PDB entry 8A49 | X-ray diffraction, 3.45 A resolution | chains D and B of the 4 polymer chains in the assembly

# Chain D
Molecule: Secreted endoglycosidase EndoS
From: Streptococcus pyogenes
Reference sequence: Q9APG4 (Q9APG4_STRPY); residues 100-995 here = UniProt positions 100-995
Sequence (906 residues; each row starts with the number of its first residue):
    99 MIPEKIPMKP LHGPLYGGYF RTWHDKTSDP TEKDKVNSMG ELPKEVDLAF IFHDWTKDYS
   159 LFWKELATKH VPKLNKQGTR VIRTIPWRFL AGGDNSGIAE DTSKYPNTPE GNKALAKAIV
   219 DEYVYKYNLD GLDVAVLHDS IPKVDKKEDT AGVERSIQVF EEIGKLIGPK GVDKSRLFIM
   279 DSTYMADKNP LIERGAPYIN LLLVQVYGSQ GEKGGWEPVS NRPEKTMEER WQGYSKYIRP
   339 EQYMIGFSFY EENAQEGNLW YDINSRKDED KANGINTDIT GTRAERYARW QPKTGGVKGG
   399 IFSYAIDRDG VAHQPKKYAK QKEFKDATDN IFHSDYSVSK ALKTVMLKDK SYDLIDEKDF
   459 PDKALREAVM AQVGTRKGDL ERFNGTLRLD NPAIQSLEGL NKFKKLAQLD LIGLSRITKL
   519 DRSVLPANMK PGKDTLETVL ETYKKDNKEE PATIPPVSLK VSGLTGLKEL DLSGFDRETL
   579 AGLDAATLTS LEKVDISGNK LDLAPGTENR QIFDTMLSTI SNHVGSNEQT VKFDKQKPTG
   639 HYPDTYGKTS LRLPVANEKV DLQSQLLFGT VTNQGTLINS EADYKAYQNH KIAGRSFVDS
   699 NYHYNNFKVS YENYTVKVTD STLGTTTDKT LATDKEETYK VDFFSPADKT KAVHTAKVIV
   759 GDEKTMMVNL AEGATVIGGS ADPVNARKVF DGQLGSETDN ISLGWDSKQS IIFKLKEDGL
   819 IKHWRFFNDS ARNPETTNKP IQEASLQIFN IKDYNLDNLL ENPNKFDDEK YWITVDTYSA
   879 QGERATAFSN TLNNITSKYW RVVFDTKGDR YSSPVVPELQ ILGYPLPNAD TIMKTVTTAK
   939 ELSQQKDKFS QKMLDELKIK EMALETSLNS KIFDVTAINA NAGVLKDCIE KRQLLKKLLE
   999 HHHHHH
Unresolved in the structure: 99-102, 131-133, 542-547, 991-1004
Construct notes: initiating methionine (99); engineered mutation Ala-233 (Asp in Q9APG4), Leu-235 (Glu in Q9APG4); expression tag (996-1004)
Reported in the primary citation:
  - mutagenesis - D233A/E235L: abolished catalytic activity (citing earlier work)

# Chain B
Molecule: IgG1 Fc
From: Homo sapiens
Notes: engineered mutation(s): E382R
Sequence (227 residues; row label = number of the first residue in the row):
   221 DKTHTCPPCP APELLGGPSV FLFPPKPKDT LMISRTPEVT CVVVDVSHED PEVKFNWYVD
   281 GVEVHNAKTK PREEQYNSTY RVVSVLTVLH QDWLNGKEYK CKVSNKALPA PIEKTISKAK
   341 GQPREPQVYT LPPSREEMTK NQVSLTCLVK GFYPSDIAVE WRSNGQPENN YKTTPPVLDS
   401 DGSFFLYSKL TVDKSRWQQG NVFSCSVMHE ALHNHYTQKS LSLSPGK
Unresolved in the structure: 221-237, 445-447
Disulfide bonds: Cys-261/Cys-321, Cys-367/Cys-425
Reported in the primary citation:
  - post-translational modification sites: Asn-297

# How chain D and chain B interact
Pairs across the interface (34):
  Gln-308(D) with His-268(B); Tyr-300(B), hydrogen bond
  Lys-311(D) with Glu-269(B), salt bridge
  Gly-313(D) with Tyr-300(B)
  Trp-314(D) with Pro-271(B), hydrophobic; Tyr-300(B)
  Pro-316(D) with Thr-289(B); Arg-292(B)
  Val-317(D) with Thr-289(B); Lys-290(B); Pro-291(B)
  Gly-355(D) with Asn-297(B), hydrogen bond (backbone-side chain)
  Asp-780(D) with Ile-253(B); Ser-254(B), hydrogen bond (side chain-backbone)
  Val-782(D) with Ser-254(B)
  Asn-783(D) with Ile-253(B), hydrogen bond (side chain-backbone); Ser-254(B)
  Thr-796(D) with Asn-286(B); Lys-288(B), hydrogen bond; Thr-307(B)
  Asn-798(D) with Ile-253(B), hydrogen bond (side chain-backbone); Thr-256(B); His-310(B)
  Ser-800(D) with Ile-253(B)
  Trp-803(D) with Thr-250(B); Leu-251(B); Ile-253(B); His-310(B); His-435(B)
  Thr-835(D) with Leu-309(B)
  Tyr-909(D) with Gln-311(B); Asn-315(B); His-435(B)
  Ser-911(D) with Gln-311(B)
Also at the interface, not in a pair above, chain D (26 interface residues in all): Ser-307, Glu-315, Asn-319, Trp-358, Tyr-541, Leu-801, Asn-836, Arg-908, Ser-910
Also at the interface, not in a pair above, chain B (28 interface residues in all): Met-252, Arg-255, Glu-272, Ser-298, Val-302, Leu-314
Interface features reported in the paper:
  - hot spots on chain D (mutagenesis) - W803A: abolished catalytic activity on all human IgG subclasses (citing earlier work)

# In short
Chain D and chain B form an interface of 26 and 28 residues respectively, with 6 hydrogen bonds and 1 salt
bridge. Polar contacts include Lys-311(D)/Glu-269(B), Gln-308(D)/Tyr-300(B) and Gly-355(D)/Asn-297(B). From
the paper: D233A/E235L of chain D abolish catalytic activity; a modification site at Asn-297(B).
Chain D is Secreted endoglycosidase EndoS (Streptococcus pyogenes) and chain B is IgG1 Fc (Homo sapiens); the
structure, Endoglycosidase S in complex with IgG1 Fc, was determined by X-ray diffraction together with 8A47
and 8A48 from the same study.
